2DZY - chain A; structure by X-ray diffraction, 2.57 A resolution.

# Chain A
Molecule: Cysteine proteinase 1
From: Saccharomyces cerevisiae
Notes: EC 3.4.22.40
UniProt: Q01532 (BLH1_YEAST); aligned to UniProt positions 1-453 over residues 1-453 (the alignment contains insertions or deletions, so no single offset holds)
Chain sequence (457 residues; each row starts with the number of its first residue; numbers below 1 keep their minus sign (Phe-3 is residue -3)):
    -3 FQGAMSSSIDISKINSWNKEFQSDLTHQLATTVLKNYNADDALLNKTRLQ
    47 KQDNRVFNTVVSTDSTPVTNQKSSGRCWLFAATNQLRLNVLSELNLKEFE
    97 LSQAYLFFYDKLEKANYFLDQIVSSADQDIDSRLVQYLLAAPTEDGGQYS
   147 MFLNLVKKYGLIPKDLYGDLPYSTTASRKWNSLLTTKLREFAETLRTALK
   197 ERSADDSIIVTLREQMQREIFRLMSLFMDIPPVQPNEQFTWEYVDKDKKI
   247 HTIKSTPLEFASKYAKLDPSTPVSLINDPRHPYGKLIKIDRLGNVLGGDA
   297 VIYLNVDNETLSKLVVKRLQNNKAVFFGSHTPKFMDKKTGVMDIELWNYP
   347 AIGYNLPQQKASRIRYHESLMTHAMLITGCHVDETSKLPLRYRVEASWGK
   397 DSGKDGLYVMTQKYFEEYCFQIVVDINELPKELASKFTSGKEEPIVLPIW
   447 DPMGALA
Construct notes: expression tag (-3 to 0); engineered mutation Ala392 (Asn in Q01532)
Reported in the primary citation:
  - catalytic residues: Gln67, Cys73, His369 (citing earlier work)
  - conformationally variable residues (order/disorder transition, side-chain flip): Met367, His369, Leu452, Ala453

# Overview
From the paper: catalytic residues Gln67, Cys73 and His369; conformational variability at Met367, His369 and
Leu452 among others.
Chain A is Cysteine proteinase 1 (Saccharomyces cerevisiae); the structure, Crystal structure of N392A mutant
of yeast bleomycin hydrolase, was determined by X-ray diffraction (same publication as 2E00, 2DZZ, 2E01, 2E02
and 2E03).
